6OJ3 - chains A and E of the 11 polymer chains in the assembly; structure by electron microscopy, 4.50 A resolution (low resolution: residue-level contacts below are approximate; hydrogen-bond / salt-bridge calls are withheld).

== Chain A (and E) ==
Protein: Inner capsid protein VP2
Source organism: Rotavirus A (strain RVA/Monkey/United States/RRV/1975/G3P5B[3])
Notes: chain E of this document is another copy of the same molecule, construct and numbering; everything in this record applies to it too
UniProtKB: B3F2X3 (B3F2X3_ROTRH); residues 1-887 here = UniProt positions 1-887
Chain sequence (887 residues; row label = number of the first residue in the row):
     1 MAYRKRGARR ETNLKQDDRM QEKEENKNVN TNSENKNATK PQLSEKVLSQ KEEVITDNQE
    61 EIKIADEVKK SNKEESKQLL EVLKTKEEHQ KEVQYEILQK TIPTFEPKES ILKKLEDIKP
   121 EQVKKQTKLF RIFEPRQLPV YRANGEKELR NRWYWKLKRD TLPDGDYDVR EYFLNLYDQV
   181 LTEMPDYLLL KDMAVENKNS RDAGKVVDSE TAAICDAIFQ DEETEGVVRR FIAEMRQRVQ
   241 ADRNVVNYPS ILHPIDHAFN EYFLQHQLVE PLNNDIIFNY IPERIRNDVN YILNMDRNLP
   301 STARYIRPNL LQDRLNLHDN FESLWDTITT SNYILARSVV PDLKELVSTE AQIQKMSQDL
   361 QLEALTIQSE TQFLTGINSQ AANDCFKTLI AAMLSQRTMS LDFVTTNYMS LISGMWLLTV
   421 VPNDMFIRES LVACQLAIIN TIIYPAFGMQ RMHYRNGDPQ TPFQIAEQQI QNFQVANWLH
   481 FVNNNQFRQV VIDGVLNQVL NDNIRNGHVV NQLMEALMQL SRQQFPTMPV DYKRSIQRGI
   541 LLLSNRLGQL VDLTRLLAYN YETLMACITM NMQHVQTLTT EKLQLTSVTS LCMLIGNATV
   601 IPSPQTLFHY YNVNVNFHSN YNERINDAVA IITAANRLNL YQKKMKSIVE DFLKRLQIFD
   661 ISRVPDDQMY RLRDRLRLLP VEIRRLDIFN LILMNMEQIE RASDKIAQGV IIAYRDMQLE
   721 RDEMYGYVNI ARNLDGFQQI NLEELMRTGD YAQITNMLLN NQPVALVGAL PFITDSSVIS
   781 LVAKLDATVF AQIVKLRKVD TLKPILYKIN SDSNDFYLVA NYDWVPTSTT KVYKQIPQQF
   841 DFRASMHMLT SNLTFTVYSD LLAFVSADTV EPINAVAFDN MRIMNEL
Unresolved in the structure: 1-106 (chain E: 1-92)

== Interface between chain A and chain E ==
Pairs across the interface (35):
  Lys-355(A) / Thr-405(E)
  Lys-355(A) / Thr-406(E)
  Gln-358(A) / Ile-367(E)
  Gln-358(A) / Ser-369(E)
  Gln-358(A) / Gln-372(E)
  Gln-358(A) / Thr-406(E)
  Gln-361(A) / Asp-531(E)
  Leu-362(A) / Thr-366(E)
  Leu-362(A) / Ile-367(E)
  Glu-363(A) / Leu-365(E)
  Ala-364(A) / Leu-365(E)
  Glu-515(A) / Gln-450(E)
  Met-518(A) / Gln-450(E)
  Ser-521(A) / Pro-526(E)
  Ser-521(A) / Thr-527(E)
  Arg-522(A) / Gly-448(E)
  Arg-522(A) / Met-449(E)
  Arg-522(A) / Pro-526(E)
  Gln-537(A) / Pro-529(E)
  Leu-541(A) / Thr-527(E)
  Leu-541(A) / Met-528(E)
  Leu-541(A) / Pro-529(E)
  Ser-544(A) / Arg-451(E)
  Asn-545(A) / Arg-451(E)
  Leu-547(A) / Arg-451(E)
  Leu-547(A) / Met-452(E)
  Val-551(A) / His-453(E)
  Met-881(A) / Arg-455(E)
  Asn-885(A) / Tyr-454(E)
  Asn-885(A) / Arg-455(E)
  Asn-885(A) / Asn-456(E)
  Glu-886(A) / His-453(E)
  Glu-886(A) / Tyr-454(E)
  Leu-887(A) / Leu-436(E)
  Leu-887(A) / Asn-456(E)
Other interface residues (no listed pair), chain A (23 interface residues in all): Ser-357, Asp-359, Arg-538
Other interface residues (no listed pair), chain E (24 interface residues in all): Tyr-532, Arg-534

== Summary ==
23 residues of chain A face 24 of chain E across their interface.
Chain A and chain E are both Inner capsid protein VP2 (Rotavirus A (strain RVA/Monkey/United
States/RRV/1975/G3P5B[3])); the structure, In situ structure of rotavirus VP1 RNA-dependent RNA polymerase
(TLP), was determined by electron microscopy together with 6OJ4, 6OJ5 and 6OJ6 from the same study.
